Entry 8UB9 (electron microscopy, 3.07 A resolution); this record covers chains A and I of the 9 polymer chains in the assembly.

# Chain A
Name: Reverse transcriptase
Organism: Bordetella phage BPP-1
UniProtKB: Q775D8 (Q775D8_BPBPP); residue numbers follow UniProt; this construct covers 1-328
Chain sequence (328 residues; row label = number of the first residue in the row):
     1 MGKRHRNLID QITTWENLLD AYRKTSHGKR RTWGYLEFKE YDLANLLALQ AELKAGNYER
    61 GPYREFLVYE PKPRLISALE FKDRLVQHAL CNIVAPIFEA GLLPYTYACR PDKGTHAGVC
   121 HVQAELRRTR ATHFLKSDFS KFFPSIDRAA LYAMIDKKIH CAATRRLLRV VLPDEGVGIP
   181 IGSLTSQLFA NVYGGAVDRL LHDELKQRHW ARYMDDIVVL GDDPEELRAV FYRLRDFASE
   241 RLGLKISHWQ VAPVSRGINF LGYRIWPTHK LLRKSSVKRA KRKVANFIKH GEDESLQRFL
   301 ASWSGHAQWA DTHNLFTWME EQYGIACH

# Chain I
Molecule: Diversity-generating retroelement (DGR) RNA Sp
Sequence (140 nucleotides; each row starts with the number of its first residue):
     1 CAUGGCUCUG CCAACGCUAC GGCUUGGCGG GCUGGCCUUU CCUCAAUAGG UGGUCAGCCG
    61 GUUCUGUCCU GCUUCGGCGA ACACGUUACA CGGUUCGGCA AAACGUCGAU UACUGAAAAU
   121 GGAAAGGCGG GGCCGACUUC
Not modelled in the structure: 1-2, 34-46, 57-58, 140

# Chain A / chain I interface
Pairs across the interface - 146 pairs, chain A then chain I:
  Met1(A) - G105(I)  hydrogen bond to the phosphate
  Gly2(A) - A123(I)  phosphate contact
  Lys3(A) - C107(I)  salt bridge to the phosphate
  Lys3(A) - G108(I)  base contact
  Lys3(A) - A109(I)  sugar contact
  Arg4(A) - A109(I)  hydrogen bond to the base
  Arg4(A) - U110(I)  hydrogen bond to the sugar
  Arg4(A) - U111(I)  hydrogen bond to the base
  Arg4(A) - G122(I)  hydrogen bond to the base
  Arg4(A) - A123(I)  salt bridge to the phosphate
  Arg6(A) - U110(I)  hydrogen bond to the base
  Arg6(A) - A118(I)  sugar contact
  Arg6(A) - U120(I)  base contact
  Arg6(A) - G121(I)  hydrogen bond to the base
  Arg6(A) - G122(I)  hydrogen bond to the base
  Asn7(A) - U120(I)  hydrogen bond to the sugar
  Asn7(A) - G121(I)  hydrogen bond to the phosphate
  Arg23(A) - G49(I)  phosphate contact
  Ser26(A) - G50(I)  phosphate contact
  His27(A) - G49(I)  salt bridge to the phosphate
  His27(A) - G50(I)  salt bridge to the phosphate
  Gly28(A) - G50(I)  hydrogen bond to the phosphate
  Gly28(A) - U51(I)  phosphate contact
  Arg30(A) - G49(I)  hydrogen bond to the phosphate
  Arg30(A) - G50(I)  salt bridge to the phosphate
  Arg31(A) - U51(I)  phosphate contact
  Arg74(A) - A56(I)  hydrogen bond to the base
  Ala100(A) - G105(I)  hydrogen bond to the sugar
  Ala100(A) - G131(I)  hydrogen bond to the base
  Gly101(A) - G105(I)  hydrogen bond to the sugar
  Gly101(A) - U106(I)  sugar contact
  Leu102(A) - G131(I)  hydrogen bond to the base
  Leu103(A) - G129(I)  sugar contact
  Leu103(A) - G131(I)  base contact
  Pro104(A) - G130(I)  sugar contact
  Pro104(A) - G131(I)  sugar contact
  Tyr105(A) - G130(I)  hydrogen bond to the phosphate
  Tyr105(A) - G131(I)  hydrogen bond to the phosphate
  Thr115(A) - C55(I)  sugar contact
  Cys120(A) - U94(I)  hydrogen bond to the base
  Gln123(A) - G92(I)  hydrogen bond to the base
  Gln123(A) - U94(I)  base contact
  Ala124(A) - U94(I)  sugar contact
  Arg127(A) - C91(I)  base contact
  Arg127(A) - G92(I)  hydrogen bond to the base
  Arg127(A) - U94(I)  hydrogen bond to the sugar
  Arg128(A) - U94(I)  phosphate contact
  Arg128(A) - U95(I)  salt bridge to the phosphate
  Arg128(A) - C96(I)  phosphate contact
  His133(A) - U74(I)  hydrogen bond to the base
  Lys157(A) - C107(I)  salt bridge to the phosphate
  Lys157(A) - G108(I)  salt bridge to the phosphate
  Lys157(A) - A109(I)  hydrogen bond to the sugar
  Lys157(A) - U110(I)  salt bridge to the phosphate
  Lys158(A) - U106(I)  salt bridge to the phosphate
  His160(A) - U110(I)  hydrogen bond to the sugar
  Cys161(A) - U120(I)  hydrogen bond to the base
  Ala162(A) - U120(I)  base contact
  Ala163(A) - U120(I)  base contact
  Arg165(A) - U110(I)  base contact
  Arg166(A) - U120(I)  base contact
  Arg199(A) - G105(I)  hydrogen bond to the sugar
  Arg199(A) - U106(I)  hydrogen bond to the sugar
  Arg199(A) - G131(I)  hydrogen bond to the base
  His202(A) - G129(I)  hydrogen bond to the sugar
  His202(A) - G130(I)  sugar contact
  Asp203(A) - U106(I)  sugar contact
  Lys206(A) - C128(I)  hydrogen bond to the phosphate
  Lys206(A) - G129(I)  phosphate contact
  Arg208(A) - C128(I)  phosphate contact
  Arg208(A) - G129(I)  salt bridge to the phosphate
  Arg208(A) - G130(I)  salt bridge to the phosphate
  Asp215(A) - A56(I)  phosphate contact
  Pro224(A) - U74(I)  base contact
  Arg228(A) - U74(I)  base contact
  Arg228(A) - C75(I)  salt bridge to the phosphate
  Tyr232(A) - C75(I)  phosphate contact
  Ser247(A) - G76(I)  sugar contact
  His248(A) - G76(I)  sugar contact
  His248(A) - G77(I)  hydrogen bond to the phosphate
  Trp249(A) - G76(I)  hydrogen bond to the sugar
  Trp249(A) - G77(I)  hydrogen bond to the sugar
  Gln250(A) - G77(I)  sugar contact
  Gln250(A) - C78(I)  sugar contact
  Val251(A) - U74(I)  base contact
  Pro253(A) - U74(I)  base contact
  Arg256(A) - G71(I)  base contact
  Arg256(A) - C72(I)  hydrogen bond to the sugar
  Arg256(A) - C78(I)  hydrogen bond to the sugar
  Asn259(A) - C78(I)  hydrogen bond to the phosphate
  Asn259(A) - G79(I)  hydrogen bond to the phosphate
  Leu261(A) - C55(I)  hydrogen bond to the sugar
  Gly262(A) - C55(I)  phosphate contact
  Arg264(A) - G79(I)  salt bridge to the phosphate
  Arg264(A) - A80(I)  salt bridge to the phosphate
  Arg264(A) - U86(I)  base contact
  Trp266(A) - U86(I)  base contact
  Thr268(A) - A90(I)  hydrogen bond to the base
  Thr268(A) - C91(I)  hydrogen bond to the base
  His269(A) - U87(I)  stacking on the base
  His269(A) - C91(I)  base contact
  Lys270(A) - U94(I)  hydrogen bond to the base
  Leu271(A) - A83(I)  base contact
  Leu271(A) - U86(I)  base contact
  Leu271(A) - U87(I)  sugar contact
  Leu272(A) - A83(I)  hydrogen bond to the base
  Arg273(A) - C55(I)  hydrogen bond to the phosphate
  Arg273(A) - A56(I)  salt bridge to the phosphate
  Arg273(A) - A83(I)  base contact
  Lys274(A) - A80(I)  salt bridge to the phosphate
  Lys274(A) - A81(I)  salt bridge to the phosphate
  Lys274(A) - A83(I)  base contact
  Ser276(A) - C55(I)  phosphate contact
  Val277(A) - A83(I)  base contact
  Arg279(A) - U54(I)  salt bridge to the phosphate
  Arg279(A) - C55(I)  salt bridge to the phosphate
  Lys281(A) - A83(I)  salt bridge to the phosphate
  Lys283(A) - G53(I)  phosphate contact
  Lys283(A) - U54(I)  salt bridge to the phosphate
  Arg298(A) - U51(I)  hydrogen bond to the base
  Arg298(A) - G52(I)  sugar contact
  Phe299(A) - G53(I)  sugar contact
  Phe299(A) - U54(I)  phosphate contact
  Ser302(A) - G52(I)  base contact
  Ser302(A) - G53(I)  hydrogen bond to the sugar
  Ser302(A) - U54(I)  hydrogen bond to the sugar
  Trp303(A) - U54(I)  sugar contact
  His306(A) - U54(I)  hydrogen bond to the sugar
  His306(A) - C55(I)  hydrogen bond to the sugar
  Gln308(A) - G92(I)  base contact
  Trp309(A) - G92(I)  base contact
  Trp309(A) - U94(I)  base contact
  Asp311(A) - U87(I)  phosphate contact
  Asp311(A) - A88(I)  phosphate contact
  Asp311(A) - A90(I)  base contact
  Asp311(A) - C91(I)  hydrogen bond to the base
  Thr312(A) - A83(I)  base contact
  Thr312(A) - A88(I)  phosphate contact
  His313(A) - A88(I)  stacking on the base
  Asn314(A) - A83(I)  phosphate contact
  Asn314(A) - C84(I)  phosphate contact
  Asn314(A) - U87(I)  hydrogen bond to the phosphate
  Asn314(A) - A88(I)  hydrogen bond to the phosphate
  Leu315(A) - A83(I)  sugar contact
  Trp318(A) - A83(I)  phosphate contact
  Trp318(A) - C84(I)  phosphate contact
Also at the interface, not in a pair above, chain A (93 interface residues in all): Ile9, Lys29, Tyr69, Glu70, Glu99, Arg110, Lys113, Arg130, Tyr213, Asp216, Glu225, Ala252, Thr317
Also at the interface, not in a pair above, chain I (49 interface residues in all): A48, C59, C82, A119

# In short
Chain A and chain I form an interface of 93 and 49 residues respectively, with 53 hydrogen bonds, 22 salt
bridges and 2 aromatic stacking contacts. Among the polar pairs are Arg4(A)-A109(I), Arg4(A)-U111(I) and
Arg4(A)-G122(I).
Chain A is Reverse transcriptase (Bordetella phage BPP-1) and chain I is Diversity-generating retroelement
(DGR) RNA Sp; the structure, Diversity-generating retroelement (DGR) ribonucleoprotein reverse transcriptase-
Active state (N-empty) 1a, was determined by electron microscopy (same publication as 8UB7, 8UB8, 8UBA, 8UBB,
8UBC, 8UBD, 8UBE and 8UBF).
